5DLX - chain A; structure by X-ray diffraction, 1.90 A resolution.

Chain A:
Name: Bromodomain-containing protein 4
Organism: Homo sapiens
Notes: fragment: n-terminal bromodomain, residues 42-168
UniProt: O60885 (BRD4_HUMAN); residue numbers follow UniProt; this construct covers 44-168
Amino-acid sequence (127 residues; each row starts with the number of its first residue):
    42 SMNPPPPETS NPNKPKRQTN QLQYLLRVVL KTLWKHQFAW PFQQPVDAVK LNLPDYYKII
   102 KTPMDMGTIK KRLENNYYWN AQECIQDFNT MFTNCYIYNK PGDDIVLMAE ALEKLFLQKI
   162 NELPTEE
Unresolved in the structure: 167-168
Sequence notes: expression tag (42-43)
UniProt features mapped onto this chain:
  - site: Asn140 (Acetylated histone binding)
  - cross-link: Lys99 (Glycyl lysine isopeptide (Lys-Gly) (interchain with G-Cter in SUMO2))
  - natural variant: Asp145 (D145G: Found in a patient with a neurodevelopmental syndrome; uncertain significance)
  - mutagenesis: Asn140 (N140A: Abolishes binding to acetylated histones)
Small-molecule neighbours: 5D2 (N-{3-[4-(3-chlorophenyl)piperazin-1-yl]propyl}-1-(3-methyl[1,2,4]triazolo[4,3-b]pyridazin-6-yl)piperidine-4-carboxamide): Phe79, Trp81, Pro82, Phe83, Val87, Leu92, Leu94, Tyr97, Cys136, Tyr139, Asn140, Asp145, Ile146, Leu148, Met149

Overview:
Chain A binds compound 5D2. Curated annotation (UniProt) lists one mutagenesis site.
Chain A is Bromodomain-containing protein 4 (Homo sapiens); the structure, FIRST DOMAIN OF HUMAN BROMODOMAIN
BRD4 IN COMPLEX WITH INHIBITOR
N-{3-[4-(3-chlorophenyl)piperazin-1-yl]propyl}-1-{3-methyl-[1,2,4]triazolo[4,3-b]pyridazin-6-yl}piperidine-4-carboxamide,
was determined by X-ray diffraction, deposited together with 5DLZ.
